PDB entry 2GTX | X-ray diffraction, 2.00 A resolution | chain A

Chain A:
Molecule: Methionine aminopeptidase
Organism: Escherichia coli
Notes: EC 3.4.11.18
UniProt: P0AE18 (AMPM_ECOLI); residues 4-264 here = UniProt positions 4-264
Sequence (261 residues; row label = number of the first residue in the row):
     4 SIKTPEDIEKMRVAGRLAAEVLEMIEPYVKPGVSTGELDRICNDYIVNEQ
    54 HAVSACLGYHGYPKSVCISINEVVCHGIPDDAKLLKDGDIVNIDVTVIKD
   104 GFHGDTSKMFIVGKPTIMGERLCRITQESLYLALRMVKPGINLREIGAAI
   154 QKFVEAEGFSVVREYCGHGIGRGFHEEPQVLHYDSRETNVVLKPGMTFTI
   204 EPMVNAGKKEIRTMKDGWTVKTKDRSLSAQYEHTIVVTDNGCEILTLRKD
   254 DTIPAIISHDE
Ion coordination: Na+: Asn-74, Val-76, Ser-231; Mn2+: Asp-108, His-171, Glu-204, Glu-235 (together with (1-amino-pentyl)-phosphonic acid)
Small-molecule neighbours: (1-amino-pentyl)-phosphonic acid (NLP): Cys-59, Tyr-62, Tyr-65, Cys-70, His-79, Asp-97, Thr-99, Asp-108, His-171, Phe-177, His-178, Glu-204, Trp-221, Glu-235
Swiss-Prot annotation at these positions:
  - binding site (substrate): His-79, Thr-99, His-178
  - binding site (a divalent metal cation): Asp-97, Asp-108, His-171, Glu-204, Glu-235
  - mutagenesis: His-79 (H79A: Reduces activity 100000-fold for the Co(2+)-complexed enzyme, but only 2.6-fold for the Mn(2+)-complexed enzyme), Asp-97 (D97A/E/N: Reduces activity 50- to 580-fold depending on the metal ion bound. Binds only one equivalent of the divalent metal cation with affinities identical to the wild-type enzyme), His-178 (H178A: Reduces activity 9000-fold for the Co(2+)-complexed enzyme. Binds only one equivalent of the divalent metal cation with affinities identical to the wild-type enzyme)
From the paper describing this entry:
  - conformationally variable residues (side-chain flip): His-79, Asp-97, Asp-108, His-178
  - binding site for (1-amino-pentyl)-phosphonic acid: His-79, Asp-97, Asp-108, His-178
  - catalytic residues: His-79, Asp-97, Asp-108, His-178, Glu-204 (proposed by the authors, not directly observed)
  - mutagenesis - H79A, D97A: decreased catalytic activity (citing earlier work)
  - Mn2+ coordination: Asp-108, His-171, Glu-204, Glu-235

Summary:
Ligands of chain A: (1-amino-pentyl)-phosphonic acid. Asp-108, His-171, Glu-204 and Glu-235 coordinate Mn2+.
Asn-74, Val-76 and Ser-231 form the Na+ site. From UniProt: 3 substrate-binding residues, 5 divalent metal
cation-binding residues and 3 mutagenesis sites. The paper reports catalytic residues His-79, Asp-97 and
Asp-108 among others; H79A and D97A reduce catalytic activity.
Chain A is Methionine aminopeptidase (Escherichia coli); the structure, Structural Basis of Catalysis by
Mononuclear Methionine Aminopeptidase, was determined by X-ray diffraction, deposited together with 2GU4,
2GU5, 2GU6 and 2GU7.
